8VIO - chains A and M of the 57 polymer chains in the assembly; structure by electron microscopy, 3.26 A resolution.

# Chain A
Molecule: 23S ribosomal RNA
From: Mycolicibacterium smegmatis MC2 155
Sequence (3120 nucleotides; numbered 1 to 3120; the number before each row is that of its first residue):
     1 UAAGUGUUUA AGGGCGCAUG GUGGAUGCCU UGGCACUGGG AGCCGAUGAA GGACGUAGGA
    61 GGCUGCGAUA AGCCUCGGGG AGCUGUCAAC CGAGCGUUGA UCCGAGGAUG UCCGAAUGGG
   121 GAAACCCGGC ACGAGUGAUG UCGUGUCACC AGGCGCUGAA UAUAUAGGCG UCUGGGGGGA
   181 ACGCGGGGAA GUGAAACAUC UCAGUACCCG UAGGAAGAGA AAACAAAAUG UGAUUCCGUG
   241 AGUAGUGGCG AGCGAAAGCG GAGGAUGGCU AAACCGUAUG CAUGUGAUAC CGGGUAGGGG
   301 UUGUGUGUGC GGGGUUGUGG GACCUAUCUU UCCGGCUCUA CCUGGCUGGA GGGCAGUGAG
   361 AAAAUGUUGU GGUUAGCGGA AAUGGCUUGG GAUGGCCUGC CGUAGACGGU GAGAGCCCGG
   421 UACGUGAAAA CCCGACGUCU GUCUUGAUGG UGUUCCCGAG UAGCAGCGGG CCCGUGGAAU
   481 CUGCUGUGAA UCUGCCGGGA CCACCCGGUA AGCCUGAAUA CUUCCCAGUG ACCGAUAGCG
   541 GAUUAGUACC GUGAGGGAAU GGUGAAAAGU ACCCCGGGAG GGGAGUGAAA GAGUACCUGA
   601 AACCGUGCGC UUACAAUCCG UCAGAGCCCU CGACGUGUCG UGGGGUGAUG GCGUGCCUUU
   661 UGAAGAAUGA GCCUGCGAGU CAGGGACAUG UCGCGAGGUU AACCCGGGUG GGGUAGCCGC
   721 AGCGAAAGCG AGUCUGAAUA GGGCGUAUCC ACACAAGAGU GUGUGGUGUA GUGGUGUGUU
   781 CUGGACCCGA AGCGGAGUGA UCUACCCAUG GCCAGGGUGA AGCGCGGGUA AGACCGCGUG
   841 GAGGCCCGAA CCCACUUAGG UUGAAGACUG AGGGGAUGAG CUGUGGGUAG GGGUGAAAGG
   901 CCAAUCAAAC UCCGUGAUAG CUGGUUCUCC CCGAAAUGCA UUUAGGUGCA GCGUCGCAUG
   961 UUUCUUGCCG GAGGUAGAGC UACUGGAUGG CCGAUGGGCC CCACAGGGUU ACUGACGUCA
  1021 GCCAAACUCC GAAUGCCGGU AAGUCCAAGA GUGCGGCAGU GAGACGGCGG GGGAUAAGCU
  1081 CCGUGCGUCG AGAGGGAAAC AGCCCAGAUC GCCGGCUAAG GCCCCUAAGC GUGUGCUAAG
  1141 UGGAAAAGGA UGUGCAGUCG CGAAGACAAC CAGGAGGUUG GCUUAGAAGC AGCCACCCUU
  1201 GAAAGAGUGC GUAAUAGCUC ACUGGUCAAG UGAUUGUGCG CCGAUAAUGU AGCGGGGCUC
  1261 AAGCACACCG CCGAAGCCGC GGCAGCCAAC GUGUUGGCUG GGUAGGGGAG CGUCCUGCAU
  1321 CCGGUGAAGC CGCCGAGUGA UCGAGUGGUG GAGGGUGUGG GAGUGAGAAU GCAGGCAUGA
  1381 GUAGCGAUUA GGCAAGUGAG AACCUUGCCC GCCGAAAGAC CAAGGGUUCC UGGGCCAGGC
  1441 CAGUCCGCCC AGGGUGAGUC GGGACCUAAG GCGAGGCCGA CAGGCGUAGU CGAUGGACAA
  1501 CGGGUUGAUA UUCCCGUACC CGUGUAUGUG CGUCCAUGAU GAAUCAGCGG UACUAACCAU
  1561 CCAAAACCAC CGUGACCGCA CCUUUCGGGG UGUGGCGUUG GUGGGGCUGC AUGGGACCUU
  1621 CGUUGGUAGU AGUCAAGCGA UGGGGUGACG CAGGAAGGUA GCCGUACCGG UCAGUGGUAA
  1681 UACCGGGGUA AGCCUGUAGG GAGUCAGAUA GGUAAAUCCG UCUGGCAUAU AUCCUGAGAG
  1741 GUGAUGCAUA GCCGAGUGAG GCGAAUUCGG UGAUCCUAUG CUGCCGAGAA AAGCCUCUAG
  1801 CGAGGACAUA CACGGCCCGU ACCCCAAACC AACACAGGUG GUCAGGUAGA GAAUACUAAG
  1861 GCGUACGAGU GAACUAUGGU UAAGGAACUC GGCAAAAUGC CCCCGUAACU UCGGGAGAAG
  1921 GGGGACCCAC AUGGCGUGUA AGCCUUUACG GCCCAAGCGU GAGUGGGUGG CACAAACCAG
  1981 UGAGAAGCGA CUGUUUACUA AAAACACAGG UCCGUGCGAA GUCGCAAGAC GAUGUAUACG
  2041 GACUGACGCC UGCCCGGUGC UGGAAGGUUA AGAGGACCCG UUAACUCCCU UUGGGGGUGA
  2101 AGCGGAGAAU UUAAGCCCCA GUAAACGGCG GUGGUAACUA UAACCAUCCU AAGGUAGCGA
  2161 AAUUCCUUGU CGGGUAAGUU CCGACCUGCA CGAAUGGCGU AACGACUUCU CAACUGUCUC
  2221 AACCAUAGAC UCGGCGAAAU UGCACUACGA GUAAAGAUGC UCGUUACGCG CGGCAGGACG
  2281 AAAAGACCCC GGGACCUUCA CUACAACUUG GUAUUGGUGC UCGAUACGGU UUGUGUAGGA
  2341 UAGGUGGGAG ACUGUGAAGC UCACACGCCA GUGUGGGUGG AGUCGUUGUU GAAAUACCAC
  2401 UCUGAUCGUA UUGGGCCUCU AACCUCGGAC CGUAUAUCCG GUUCAGGGAC AGUGCCUGGU
  2461 GGGUAGUUUA ACUGGGGCGG UUGCCUCCUA AAAUGUAACG GAGGCGCCCA AAGGUUCCCU
  2521 CAACCUGGAC GGCAAUCAGG UGUUGAGUGU AAGUGCACAA GGGAGCUUGA CUGCGAGACG
  2581 GACAUGUCGA GCAGGGACGA AAGUCGGGAC UAGUGAUCCG GCACCUCUGA GUGGAAGGGG
  2641 UGUCGCUCAA CGGAUAAAAG GUACCCCGGG GAUAACAGGC UGAUCUUCCC CAAGAGUCCA
  2701 UAUCGACGGG AUGGUUUGGC ACCUCGAUGU CGGCUCGUCG CAUCCUGGGG CUGGAGCAGG
  2761 UCCCAAGGGU UGGGCUGUUC GCCCAUUAAA GCGGCACGCG AGCUGGGUUU AGAACGUCGU
  2821 GAGACAGUUC GGUCUCUAUC CGCCGCGCGC GUCAGAAGCU UGAGGAAACC UGUCCCUAGU
  2881 ACGAGAGGAC CGGGACGGAC GAACCUCUGG UAUACCAGUU GUCCCACCAG GGGCACGGCU
  2941 GGAUAGCCAC GUUCGGACAG GAUAACCGCU GAAAGCAUCU AAGCGGGAAA CCUCUUCCAA
  3001 GACCAGGCUU CUCACCCUCU AGGAGGGAUA AGGCCCCCCG CAGACCACGG GAUUGAUAGA
  3061 CCAGACCUGG AAGCCUAGUA AUAGGUGCAG GGAACUGGCA CUAACCGGCC GAAAACUUAC
Not modelled in the structure: 1

# Chain M
Name: 50S ribosomal protein L15
From: Mycolicibacterium smegmatis MC2 155
UniProtKB: A0QSG8 (A0QSG8_MYCS2); numbering as in UniProt (aligned over 1-147)
Amino-acid sequence (147 residues; each row starts with the number of its first residue):
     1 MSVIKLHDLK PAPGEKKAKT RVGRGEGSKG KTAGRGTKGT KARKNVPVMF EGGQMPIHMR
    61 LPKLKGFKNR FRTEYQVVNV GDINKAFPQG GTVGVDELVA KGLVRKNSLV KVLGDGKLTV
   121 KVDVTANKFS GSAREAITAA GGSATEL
Not modelled in the structure: 1-2

# Interface between chain A and chain M
Residue-residue contacts - 147 pairs, chain A then chain M:
  A195(A) - Phe50(M)  base contact
  A244(A) - Lys68(M)  salt bridge to the phosphate
  G245(A) - Lys68(M)  phosphate contact
  C249(A) - Lys63(M)  hydrogen bond to the sugar
  G250(A) - Met59(M)  sugar contact
  A251(A) - Met49(M)  phosphate contact
  A251(A) - His58(M)  phosphate contact
  G252(A) - Met49(M)  phosphate contact
  U658(A) - Lys31(M)  salt bridge to the phosphate
  U659(A) - Lys31(M)  salt bridge to the phosphate
  U659(A) - Lys38(M)  hydrogen bond to the phosphate
  U660(A) - Lys38(M)  salt bridge to the phosphate
  G679(A) - Val22(M)  sugar contact
  G679(A) - Arg24(M)  salt bridge to the phosphate
  G679(A) - Thr32(M)  base contact
  G679(A) - Ala33(M)  base contact
  G679(A) - Arg35(M)  hydrogen bond to the base
  U680(A) - Lys19(M)  salt bridge to the phosphate
  G690(A) - Gly14(M)  hydrogen bond to the sugar
  G690(A) - Glu15(M)  hydrogen bond to the base
  U691(A) - Ala12(M)  sugar contact
  U691(A) - Pro13(M)  sugar contact
  U691(A) - Glu15(M)  hydrogen bond to the sugar
  G697(A) - Gly102(M)  phosphate contact
  U714(A) - Lys106(M)  hydrogen bond to the sugar
  G719(A) - Arg105(M)  hydrogen bond to the base
  C720(A) - Gln76(M)  base contact
  C720(A) - Leu103(M)  base contact
  C720(A) - Arg105(M)  base contact
  A721(A) - Val77(M)  sugar contact
  A721(A) - Asn79(M)  hydrogen bond to the base
  A721(A) - Leu113(M)  base contact
  G724(A) - Arg72(M)  base contact
  A725(A) - Lys65(M)  salt bridge to the phosphate
  A725(A) - Gly66(M)  sugar contact
  A725(A) - Phe67(M)  hydrogen bond to the sugar
  A726(A) - Phe67(M)  sugar contact
  A726(A) - Asn69(M)  phosphate contact
  A727(A) - Asn69(M)  phosphate contact
  A727(A) - Arg72(M)  salt bridge to the phosphate
  G728(A) - Arg72(M)  hydrogen bond to the base
  G730(A) - Lys111(M)  hydrogen bond to the base
  G730(A) - Leu113(M)  base contact
  G730(A) - Ser130(M)  hydrogen bond to the phosphate
  G730(A) - Gly131(M)  phosphate contact
  A731(A) - Leu113(M)  phosphate contact
  A731(A) - Gly114(M)  hydrogen bond to the phosphate
  A731(A) - Asp115(M)  base contact
  A731(A) - Ser130(M)  hydrogen bond to the phosphate
  A731(A) - Ser132(M)  hydrogen bond to the phosphate
  G776(A) - Lys16(M)  sugar contact
  G776(A) - Lys17(M)  hydrogen bond to the sugar
  U777(A) - Lys17(M)  hydrogen bond to the sugar
  G778(A) - Lys19(M)  phosphate contact
  G778(A) - Thr20(M)  hydrogen bond to the phosphate
  C781(A) - Asn45(M)  hydrogen bond to the phosphate
  C786(A) - Arg35(M)  salt bridge to the phosphate
  C786(A) - Ala42(M)  hydrogen bond to the base
  A919(A) - Lys44(M)  salt bridge to the phosphate
  G920(A) - Thr40(M)  hydrogen bond to the sugar
  G920(A) - Lys44(M)  salt bridge to the phosphate
  C921(A) - Gly39(M)  phosphate contact
  U922(A) - Lys38(M)  salt bridge to the phosphate
  U922(A) - Arg43(M)  salt bridge to the phosphate
  G923(A) - Lys38(M)  salt bridge to the phosphate
  G923(A) - Arg43(M)  hydrogen bond to the base
  U925(A) - Gly23(M)  hydrogen bond to the sugar
  U925(A) - Lys31(M)  hydrogen bond to the base
  U926(A) - Gly23(M)  phosphate contact
  U926(A) - Arg24(M)  hydrogen bond to the base
  U926(A) - Gly25(M)  hydrogen bond to the phosphate
  U926(A) - Gly30(M)  phosphate contact
  U926(A) - Lys31(M)  hydrogen bond to the phosphate
  C927(A) - Arg24(M)  sugar contact
  C927(A) - Gly25(M)  phosphate contact
  U928(A) - Gly27(M)  hydrogen bond to the phosphate
  U928(A) - Ser28(M)  base contact
  A940(A) - Gln54(M)  hydrogen bond to the sugar
  U941(A) - Gly52(M)  hydrogen bond to the sugar
  U941(A) - Gly53(M)  sugar contact
  U941(A) - Gln54(M)  sugar contact
  G946(A) - Thr40(M)  hydrogen bond to the sugar
  G946(A) - Gly52(M)  hydrogen bond to the base
  U947(A) - Gly39(M)  phosphate contact
  U947(A) - Thr40(M)  hydrogen bond to the phosphate
  U947(A) - Lys41(M)  hydrogen bond to the phosphate
  U947(A) - Val46(M)  phosphate contact
  U947(A) - Phe50(M)  sugar contact
  U947(A) - Gly52(M)  base contact
  G948(A) - Lys41(M)  salt bridge to the phosphate
  G948(A) - Phe50(M)  sugar contact
  G948(A) - Glu51(M)  sugar contact
  G1059(A) - Gly34(M)  phosphate contact
  G1059(A) - Arg35(M)  sugar contact
  G1059(A) - Gly36(M)  phosphate contact
  G1059(A) - Lys41(M)  salt bridge to the phosphate
  U1060(A) - Gly36(M)  phosphate contact
  U1060(A) - Thr37(M)  hydrogen bond to the phosphate
  A1304(A) - Glu26(M)  phosphate contact
  A1304(A) - Gly36(M)  sugar contact
  G1305(A) - Thr32(M)  hydrogen bond to the phosphate
  G1305(A) - Gly34(M)  hydrogen bond to the phosphate
  G1305(A) - Arg35(M)  hydrogen bond to the phosphate
  G1305(A) - Gly36(M)  hydrogen bond to the phosphate
  G1306(A) - Lys29(M)  salt bridge to the phosphate
  G1307(A) - Lys29(M)  salt bridge to the phosphate
  G1308(A) - Lys17(M)  salt bridge to the phosphate
  G1317(A) - Leu6(M)  base contact
  G1317(A) - His7(M)  base contact
  C1318(A) - Leu6(M)  sugar contact
  C1318(A) - His7(M)  hydrogen bond to the sugar
  A1319(A) - His7(M)  hydrogen bond to the sugar
  G1357(A) - His7(M)  base contact
  U1358(A) - His7(M)  sugar contact
  U1358(A) - Lys10(M)  sugar contact
  G1359(A) - Lys10(M)  phosphate contact
  G1359(A) - Pro11(M)  phosphate contact
  G1360(A) - Lys16(M)  salt bridge to the phosphate
  U1364(A) - Arg21(M)  base contact
  G1365(A) - Arg21(M)  salt bridge to the phosphate
  G1365(A) - Arg24(M)  salt bridge to the phosphate
  A2582(A) - Gln54(M)  hydrogen bond to the base
  C2583(A) - Ile57(M)  sugar contact
  C2583(A) - Arg60(M)  hydrogen bond to the sugar
  A2584(A) - Arg60(M)  hydrogen bond to the sugar
  A2616(A) - Met55(M)  base contact
  A2616(A) - Arg60(M)  hydrogen bond to the sugar
  U2617(A) - Met59(M)  hydrogen bond to the sugar
  U2617(A) - Leu61(M)  phosphate contact
  U2617(A) - Pro62(M)  phosphate contact
  C2618(A) - Pro62(M)  phosphate contact
  C2618(A) - Lys63(M)  hydrogen bond to the phosphate
  C2619(A) - Lys63(M)  salt bridge to the phosphate
  U2628(A) - Phe67(M)  sugar contact
  U2628(A) - Asn69(M)  hydrogen bond to the sugar
  G2629(A) - Phe71(M)  sugar contact
  A2630(A) - Arg70(M)  hydrogen bond to the base
  A2630(A) - Phe71(M)  sugar contact
  G2638(A) - Phe67(M)  base contact
  G2639(A) - Gly66(M)  phosphate contact
  G2639(A) - Phe67(M)  sugar contact
  G2640(A) - Lys65(M)  hydrogen bond to the phosphate
  G2640(A) - Gly66(M)  hydrogen bond to the phosphate
  U2641(A) - Lys65(M)  salt bridge to the phosphate
  G2652(A) - Gln54(M)  hydrogen bond to the base
  G2652(A) - Met55(M)  hydrogen bond to the sugar
  G2652(A) - Arg60(M)  base contact
Also at the interface, not in a pair above, chain A (90 interface residues in all): A678, C692, A715, C718, C723, G765, U780, G924, C929, U943, A1058, G1361, C2627, G2653
Also at the interface, not in a pair above, chain M (80 interface residues in all): Lys5, Leu9, Ala18, Tyr75, Lys101, Lys117

# Overview
Chain A and chain M form an interface of 90 and 80 residues respectively; the contacts include 54 hydrogen
bonds and 24 salt bridges. Among the polar pairs are G679(A)-Arg35(M), G690(A)-Glu15(M) and G719(A)-Arg105(M).
Here chain A is 23S ribosomal RNA and chain M is 50S ribosomal protein L15, both from Mycolicibacterium
smegmatis MC2 155. Entry 8VIO (Structure of Mycobacterium smegmatis HflX bound to a 70S ribosome) was
determined by electron microscopy together with 8VK0, 8VK7, 8VKI, 8VKW, 8VPK, 8VR4, 8VR8 and 8VRL from the
same study.
